PDB entry 9CEW | electron microscopy, 2.88 A resolution | chains P and T of the 6 polymer chains in the assembly

# Chain P
Name: Maltose/maltodextrin-binding periplasmic protein, Spizellomyces punctatus Fanzor 1
Organism: Escherichia coli K-12
UniProt: chimeric construct of P0AEX9, A0A0L0H5U9: residues -375 to -10 from P0AEX9 (MALE_ECOLI) positions 27-392 (UniProt number = residue number + 402); residues 2-638 from A0A0L0H5U9 positions 2-638 (same numbers)
Sequence (1032 residues; each row starts with the number of its first residue; numbers below 1 keep their minus sign (Met-393 is residue -393)):
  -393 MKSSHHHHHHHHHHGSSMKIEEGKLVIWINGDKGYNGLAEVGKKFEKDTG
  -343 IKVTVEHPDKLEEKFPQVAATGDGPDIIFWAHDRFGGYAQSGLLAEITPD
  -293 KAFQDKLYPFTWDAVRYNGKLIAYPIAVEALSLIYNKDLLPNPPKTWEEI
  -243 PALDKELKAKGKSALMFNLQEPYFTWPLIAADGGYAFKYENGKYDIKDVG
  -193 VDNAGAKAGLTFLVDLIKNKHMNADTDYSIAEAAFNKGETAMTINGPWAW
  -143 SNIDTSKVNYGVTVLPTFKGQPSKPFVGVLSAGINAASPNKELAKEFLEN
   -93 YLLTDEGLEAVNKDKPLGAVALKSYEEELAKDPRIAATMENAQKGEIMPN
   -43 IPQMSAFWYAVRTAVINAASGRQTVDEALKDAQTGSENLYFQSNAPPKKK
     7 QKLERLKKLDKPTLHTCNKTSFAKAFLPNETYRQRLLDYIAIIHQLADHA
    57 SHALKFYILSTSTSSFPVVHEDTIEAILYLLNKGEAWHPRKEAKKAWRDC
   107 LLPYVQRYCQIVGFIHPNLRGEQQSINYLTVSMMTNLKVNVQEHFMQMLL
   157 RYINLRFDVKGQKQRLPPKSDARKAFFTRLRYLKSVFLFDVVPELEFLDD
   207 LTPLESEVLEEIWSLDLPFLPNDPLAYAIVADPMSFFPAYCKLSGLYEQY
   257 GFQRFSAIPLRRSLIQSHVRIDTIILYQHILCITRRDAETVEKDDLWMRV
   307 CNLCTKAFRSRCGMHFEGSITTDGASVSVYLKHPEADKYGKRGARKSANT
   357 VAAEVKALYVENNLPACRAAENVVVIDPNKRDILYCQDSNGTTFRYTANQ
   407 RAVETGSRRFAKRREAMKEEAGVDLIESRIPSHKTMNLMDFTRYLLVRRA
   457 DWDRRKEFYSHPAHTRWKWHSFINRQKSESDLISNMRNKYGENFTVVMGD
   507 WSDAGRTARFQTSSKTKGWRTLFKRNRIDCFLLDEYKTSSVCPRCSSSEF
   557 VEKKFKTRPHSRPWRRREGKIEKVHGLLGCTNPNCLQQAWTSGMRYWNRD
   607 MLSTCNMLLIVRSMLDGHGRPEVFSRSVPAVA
Not modelled in the structure: -393 to 17, 346-361, 634-638
Construct notes: expression tag (-393 to -376); linker (-9 to 1)
Metal / ion sites: Mg2+ site 1: Asp383, Glu541 (shared with 2 residues of chain Y); Mg2+ site 2: Asp383, Asn385, Asp606 (shared with 1 residue of chain Y); Zn2+: Cys548, Cys551, Cys586, Cys591
What the authors report for this chain:
  - catalytic residues: Asp383, Glu541, Asp606
  - Mg2+ coordination: Asp383, Glu541, Asp606
  - mutagenesis - D606N: increased catalytic activity
  - binding site for the 54-nt DNA strand (chain T): Tyr345

# Chain T
Molecule: 54-nt DNA strand
Sequence (54 nucleotides; row label = number of the first residue in the row; numbers below 1 keep their minus sign (DT-29 is residue -29)):
   -29 TATTTGTAATTTGATTTCATAACCTATAGATATGCCCGGGTACCGAGCTC
    21 GAAT
Not modelled in the structure: -29 to -14, 16-24

# Interface between chain P and chain T
Residue-residue contacts - 63 pairs, chain P then chain T:
  His21(P) - DA0(T)  stacking on the base
  Arg96(P) - DG4(T)  base contact
  Gln130(P) - DT1(T)  base contact
  Gln130(P) - DA2(T)  base contact
  Asn133(P) - DT1(T)  hydrogen bond to the base
  Asn133(P) - DA2(T)  base contact
  Tyr134(P) - DT1(T)  sugar contact
  Val137(P) - DG-1(T)  phosphate contact
  Thr141(P) - DA-2(T)  sugar contact
  Thr141(P) - DG-1(T)  sugar contact
  Val145(P) - DT-3(T)  sugar contact
  Val145(P) - DA-2(T)  sugar contact
  Gln148(P) - DT-3(T)  phosphate contact
  Gln148(P) - DA-2(T)  hydrogen bond to the phosphate
  Glu149(P) - DT-3(T)  phosphate contact
  Phe258(P) - DC-12(T)  phosphate contact
  Arg260(P) - DC-12(T)  salt bridge to the phosphate
  Arg268(P) - DT-10(T)  salt bridge to the phosphate
  Ser269(P) - DA-9(T)  hydrogen bond to the phosphate
  Arg276(P) - DG-1(T)  base contact
  Arg276(P) - DA0(T)  sugar contact
  Ile280(P) - DA2(T)  phosphate contact
  Arg291(P) - DT3(T)  base contact
  Arg291(P) - DG4(T)  hydrogen bond to the base
  Arg291(P) - DC5(T)  base contact
  Lys299(P) - DA2(T)  salt bridge to the phosphate
  Ser325(P) - DT1(T)  phosphate contact
  Lys338(P) - DT1(T)  salt bridge to the phosphate
  Tyr345(P) - DA0(T)  hydrogen bond to the phosphate
  Tyr345(P) - DT1(T)  stacking on the base
  Arg407(P) - DC-6(T)  salt bridge to the phosphate
  Ser413(P) - DC-7(T)  phosphate contact
  Arg420(P) - DA-9(T)  sugar contact
  Arg420(P) - DA-8(T)  sugar contact
  Lys424(P) - DT-10(T)  sugar contact
  Lys424(P) - DA-9(T)  sugar contact
  Glu433(P) - DA-11(T)  sugar contact
  Glu433(P) - DT-10(T)  sugar contact
  Ser434(P) - DC-12(T)  base contact
  Ile436(P) - DA-11(T)  sugar contact
  Pro437(P) - DA-11(T)  sugar contact
  Ser438(P) - DC-12(T)  hydrogen bond to the phosphate
  Ser438(P) - DA-11(T)  hydrogen bond to the phosphate
  His439(P) - DA-11(T)  salt bridge to the phosphate
  His439(P) - DT-10(T)  salt bridge to the phosphate
  Lys440(P) - DA-11(T)  salt bridge to the phosphate
  Tyr465(P) - DT-10(T)  hydrogen bond to the phosphate
  Tyr465(P) - DA-9(T)  phosphate contact
  Lys474(P) - DA-8(T)  salt bridge to the phosphate
  Ser477(P) - DC-7(T)  hydrogen bond to the phosphate
  Arg481(P) - DC-7(T)  salt bridge to the phosphate
  Arg481(P) - DC-6(T)  salt bridge to the phosphate
  Ala510(P) - DT-5(T)  sugar contact
  Ser519(P) - DC-7(T)  hydrogen bond to the base
  Ser519(P) - DC-6(T)  hydrogen bond to the sugar
  Ser520(P) - DC-6(T)  sugar contact
  Ser520(P) - DT-5(T)  phosphate contact
  Lys521(P) - DC-6(T)  phosphate contact
  Lys521(P) - DT-5(T)  phosphate contact
  Thr522(P) - DT-5(T)  hydrogen bond to the phosphate
  Lys523(P) - DT-5(T)  hydrogen bond to the phosphate
  Lys523(P) - DA-4(T)  salt bridge to the phosphate
  Gly524(P) - DT-5(T)  hydrogen bond to the phosphate
Interface residues without a listed pair, chain P (55 interface residues in all): Gln129, Gly257, Gln259, Leu270, Ile271, Asp278, Thr279, Glu295, Glu323, Tyr336, Tyr450, Gly511
Interface residues without a listed pair, chain T (19 interface residues in all): DT-13

# Overview
55 residues of chain P and 19 residues of chain T are in contact, with 14 hydrogen bonds, 12 salt bridges and
2 aromatic stacking contacts. Among the polar pairs are Asn133(P)-DT1(T), Arg291(P)-DG4(T) and
Ser519(P)-DC-7(T). From the paper: catalytic residues Asp383(P), Glu541(P) and Asp606(P); D606N of chain P
increases catalytic activity.
Here chain P is Maltose/maltodextrin-binding periplasmic protein, Spizellomyces punctatus Fanzor 1
(Escherichia coli K-12) and chain T is a 54-nt DNA strand. Entry 9CEW (Spizellomyces punctatus Fanzor (SpuFz)
State 3) was determined by electron microscopy (same publication as 9CER, 9CES, 9CET, 9CEU, 9CEV, 9CEX and 6
further entries).
